PDB entry 7NNT | electron microscopy, 3.40 A resolution | chains B and D of the 4 polymer chains in the assembly

== Chain B ==
Molecule: Energy-coupling factor transporter ATP-binding protein EcfA2
Organism: Lactobacillus delbrueckii subsp. bulgaricus (strain ATCC 11842 / DSM 20081 / JCM 1002 / NBRC 13953 / NCIMB 11778)
Notes: EC 3.6.3.-
UniProtKB: Q1GBI9 (ECFA2_LACDA); residue numbers follow UniProt; this construct covers 1-287
Chain sequence (287 residues; each row starts with the number of its first residue):
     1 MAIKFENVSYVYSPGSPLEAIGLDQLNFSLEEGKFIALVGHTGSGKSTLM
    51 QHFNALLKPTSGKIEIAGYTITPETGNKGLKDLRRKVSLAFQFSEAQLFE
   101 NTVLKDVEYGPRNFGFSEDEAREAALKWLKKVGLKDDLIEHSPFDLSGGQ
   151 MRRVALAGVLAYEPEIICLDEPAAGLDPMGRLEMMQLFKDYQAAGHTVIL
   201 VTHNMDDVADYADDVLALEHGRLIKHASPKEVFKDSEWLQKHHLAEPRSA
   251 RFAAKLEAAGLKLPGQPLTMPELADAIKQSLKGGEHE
Unresolved in the structure: 1, 13-21, 283-287
Curated features (UniProtKB/Swiss-Prot):
  - binding site (ATP): G40 to S47

== Chain D ==
Molecule: Energy-coupling factor transporter transmembrane protein EcfT
Organism: Lactobacillus delbrueckii subsp. bulgaricus (strain ATCC 11842 / DSM 20081 / JCM 1002 / NBRC 13953 / NCIMB 11778)
UniProtKB: Q1GBI8 (Q1GBI8_LACDA); residues 1-265 here = UniProt positions 1-265
Chain sequence (265 residues; row label = number of the first residue in the row):
     1 MSKIIIGRYLPGTTFVYRVDPRAKLLTTFYFIIMIFLANNWVSYLVISIF
    51 GLAYVFATGLKARVFWDGVKPMIWMIVFTSLLQTFFMAGGKVYWHWWIFT
   101 LSSEGLINGLYVFIRFAMIILVSTVMTVTTKPLEIADAMEWMLTPLKLFK
   151 VNVGMISLVISIALRFVPTLFDQTVKIMNAQRSRGADFNDGGLVKRAKSV
   201 VPMLVPLFIDSLEVALDLSTAMESRGYKGSEGRTRYRILEWSKVDLIPVA
   251 YCLLLTILMITTRKH
Unresolved in the structure: 1-6

== Chain B / chain D interface ==
Contacting residue pairs - 31 pairs, chain B then chain D:
  Q51(B) - N179(D)  hydrogen bond
  L56(B) - S183(D)
  R84(B) - R182(D)  hydrogen bond (side chain-backbone)
  F91(B) - N179(D)
  F91(B) - A180(D)  hydrophobic
  F91(B) - S183(D)
  Q92(B) - K176(D)  hydrogen bond (backbone-side chain)
  F93(B) - K176(D)
  A96(B) - Q173(D)
  A96(B) - P206(D)
  Q97(B) - A180(D)
  Q97(B) - Q181(D)  hydrogen bond (backbone-side chain)
  Q97(B) - R184(D)
  Q97(B) - P206(D)
  F99(B) - Q181(D)
  F99(B) - R184(D)
  F99(B) - P202(D)  hydrophobic
  F99(B) - V205(D)
  F99(B) - P206(D)
  D106(B) - R184(D)  salt bridge
  Y109(B) - Q181(D)
  Y109(B) - R184(D)
  Y109(B) - A186(D)
  G110(B) - R184(D)
  N113(B) - R184(D)  hydrogen bond (side chain-backbone)
  N113(B) - G185(D)  hydrogen bond (side chain-backbone)
  F114(B) - R184(D)
  F114(B) - G185(D)
  F144(B) - V205(D)  hydrophobic
  F144(B) - I209(D)  hydrophobic
  Y162(B) - S183(D)
Also at the interface, not in a pair above, chain B (21 interface residues in all): N54, K81, L89, L98, G158
Also at the interface, not in a pair above, chain D (17 interface residues in all): I177, D187, V201

== Summary ==
Chain B and chain D form an interface of 21 and 17 residues respectively; the contacts include 6 hydrogen
bonds and 1 salt bridge. Polar contacts include D106(B)-R184(D), Q51(B)-N179(D) and R84(B)-R182(D). From
UniProt: 8 ATP-binding residues on chain B.
Here chain B is Energy-coupling factor transporter ATP-binding protein EcfA2 and chain D is Energy-coupling
factor transporter transmembrane protein EcfT, both from Lactobacillus delbrueckii subsp. bulgaricus (strain
ATCC 11842 / DSM 20081 / JCM 1002 / NBRC 13953 / NCIMB 11778). Entry 7NNT (Cryo-EM structure of the
folate-specific ECF transporter complex in DDM micelles) was determined by electron microscopy together with
7NNU from the same study.
